Entry 2NQB (X-ray diffraction, 2.30 A resolution); this record covers chains J and D of the 10 polymer chains in the assembly.

# Chain J
Molecule: alpha-satellite DNA
Organism: Homo sapiens
Sequence (146 nucleotides; numbered 147 to 292; the number before each row is that of its first residue):
   147 ATCAATATCCACCTGCAGATTCTACCAAAAGTGTATTTGGAAACTGCTCC
   197 ATCAAAAGGCATGTTCAGCGGAATTCCGCTGAACATGCCTTTTGATGGAG
   247 CAGTTTCCAAATACACTTTTGGTAGAATCTGCAGGTGGATATTGAT

# Chain D
Protein: Histone H2B
Organism: Drosophila melanogaster
Reference sequence: P02283 (H2B_DROME); residues 1201-1322 here correspond to UniProt positions 2-123 (UniProt number = residue number - 1199)
Sequence (123 residues; row label = number of the first residue in the row):
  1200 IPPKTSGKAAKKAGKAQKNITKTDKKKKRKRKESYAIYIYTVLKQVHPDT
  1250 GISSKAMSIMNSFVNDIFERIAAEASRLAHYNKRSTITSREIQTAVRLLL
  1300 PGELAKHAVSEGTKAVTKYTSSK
Disordered / not traced: 1200-1227
Sequence notes: expression tag (1200); engineered mutation Thr-1240 (Lys40 in P02283)
Curated features (UniProtKB/Swiss-Prot):
  - modified residue: Pro-1201 (N-methylproline), Lys-1243 (N6-succinyllysine), Lys-1313 (N6-succinyllysine), Lys-1317 (N6-succinyllysine)
  - glycosylation: Ser-1309 (O-linked (GlcNAc) serine)
  - cross-link: Lys-1317 (Glycyl lysine isopeptide (Lys-Gly) (interchain with G-Cter in ubiquitin))

# Chain J / chain D interface
Contacting residue pairs (11):
  DG267(J) / Ile-1236(D)  phosphate contact
  DG267(J) / Tyr-1237(D)  sugar contact
  DG268(J) / Arg-1228(D)  base contact
  DG268(J) / Arg-1230(D)  phosphate contact
  DG268(J) / Lys-1231(D)  phosphate contact
  DG268(J) / Glu-1232(D)  phosphate contact
  DG268(J) / Ser-1233(D)  hydrogen bond to the phosphate
  DG268(J) / Ile-1236(D)  phosphate contact
  DT269(J) / Lys-1229(D)  sugar contact
  DT269(J) / Arg-1230(D)  phosphate contact
  DT269(J) / Lys-1231(D)  hydrogen bond to the phosphate
Other interface residues (no listed pair), chain J (5 interface residues in all): DT194, DA270

# Overview
5 residues of chain J face 8 of chain D across their interface, with 2 hydrogen bonds. Polar pairs include
DG268(J)/Ser-1233(D) and DT269(J)/Lys-1231(D).
Here chain J is alpha-satellite DNA (Homo sapiens) and chain D is Histone H2B (Drosophila melanogaster). Entry
2NQB (Drosophila Nucleosome Structure) was determined by X-ray diffraction.
